4ZQU - chains A and B; structure by X-ray diffraction, 2.09 A resolution.

# Chain A
Name: CdiA-CT toxin, Conserved domain protein
Source organism: Yersinia pseudotuberculosis serotype O:3 (strain YPIII)
UniProt: A7FE33 (A7FE33_YERP3); residues 174-297 here correspond to UniProt positions 97-220 (UniProt number = residue number - 77)
Sequence (124 residues; row label = number of the first residue in the row):
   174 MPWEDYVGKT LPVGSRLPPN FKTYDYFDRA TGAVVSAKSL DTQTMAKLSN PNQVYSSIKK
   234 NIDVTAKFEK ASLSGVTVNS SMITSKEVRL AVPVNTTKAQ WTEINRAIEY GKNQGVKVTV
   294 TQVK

# Chain B
Name: CdiI toxin
Source organism: Salmonella enterica subsp. enterica serovar Rubislaw str. ATCC 10717
Sequence (185 residues; row label = number of the first residue in the row):
     1 MNDIVKSAWA SVKMNTDFIC VDTYSGYRSN QLDPLGVQHL SSPDVSDLDL GEMVKDALSH
    61 SRFVLPAPRT DIWIHPEVTF DLDLYDSRRT VERYDEWVKK LMVHYGYKTK RALFKDMKSC
   121 DICCNHDAIT ISPTRHEKLE VWGGTGLKGS DNVILSVDSS PTEIGAGLRL ALSRCKGLEH
   181 HHHHH
Disordered / not traced: 1-2, 177-185

# How chain A and chain B interact
Pairs across the interface (62; chain A residue first):
  Pro185(A) - Arg69(B)
  Val186(A) - Pro66(B)
  Val186(A) - Ala67(B)  hydrophobic
  Val186(A) - Leu82(B)  hydrophobic
  Gly187(A) - Pro66(B)
  Gly187(A) - Tyr85(B)
  Arg189(A) - Ser87(B)
  Pro191(A) - Val91(B)  hydrophobic
  Pro192(A) - Val91(B)
  Lys195(A) - Glu137(B)  salt bridge
  Phe200(A) - Ser29(B)
  Asp201(A) - Arg69(B)  salt bridge
  Arg202(A) - Tyr27(B)
  Arg202(A) - Arg28(B)
  Arg202(A) - Ser29(B)  hydrogen bond
  Arg202(A) - Gln31(B)
  Arg202(A) - Leu65(B)
  Arg202(A) - Pro66(B)
  Arg202(A) - Tyr85(B)
  Ala203(A) - Tyr27(B)
  Ala203(A) - Arg28(B)  hydrogen bond (backbone-side chain)
  Ala203(A) - Leu65(B)
  Ala203(A) - Arg69(B)
  Ala203(A) - Ile72(B)  hydrophobic
  Thr204(A) - Arg28(B)  hydrogen bond (backbone-side chain)
  Thr204(A) - Arg69(B)
  Thr204(A) - Ile72(B)
  Gly205(A) - Arg28(B)
  Glu242(A) - Gly144(B)
  Glu242(A) - Thr145(B)
  Glu242(A) - Gly146(B)
  Glu242(A) - Leu147(B)
  Lys243(A) - Asp121(B)  salt bridge
  Lys243(A) - Ser132(B)  hydrogen bond
  Lys243(A) - Pro133(B)  hydrogen bond (side chain-backbone)
  Lys243(A) - Thr134(B)
  Lys243(A) - Gly143(B)
  Lys243(A) - Gly144(B)  hydrogen bond (backbone-backbone)
  Ala244(A) - Trp142(B)
  Ser245(A) - Glu140(B)
  Ser245(A) - Val141(B)
  Ser245(A) - Trp142(B)  hydrogen bond (backbone-backbone)
  Leu246(A) - Glu140(B)
  Leu246(A) - Val141(B)  hydrophobic
  Ser247(A) - Thr90(B)
  Ser247(A) - Tyr94(B)
  Gly248(A) - Tyr24(B)  hydrogen bond (backbone-side chain)
  Gly248(A) - Gln31(B)
  Gly248(A) - Leu32(B)  hydrogen bond (backbone-backbone)
  Gly248(A) - Tyr94(B)
  Val249(A) - Asn30(B)
  Val249(A) - Gln31(B)
  Val249(A) - Thr90(B)
  Thr250(A) - Tyr24(B)
  Thr250(A) - Ser29(B)
  Thr250(A) - Asn30(B)  hydrogen bond (backbone-backbone)
  Thr250(A) - Asp121(B)
  Val251(A) - Ser29(B)
  Met255(A) - Arg28(B)  hydrogen bond (backbone-side chain)
  Met255(A) - Ser29(B)
  Met255(A) - Asn30(B)
  Thr257(A) - Arg28(B)
Also at the interface, not in a pair above, chain B (32 interface residues in all): Ser11
Interface features reported in the paper:
  - residue pairs: Lys195(A)-Glu137(B) (salt bridge), Asp201(A)-Arg69(B) (salt bridge)
  - interface residues, chain A: Ala203(A), Thr204(A), Glu242(A), Lys243(A)
  - interface residues, chain B: Tyr94(B), Val141(B)

# Overview
The interface between chain A and chain B involves 25 residues on one side and 32 on the other, with 11
hydrogen bonds and 3 salt bridges. Polar pairs include Lys195(A)-Glu137(B), Asp201(A)-Arg69(B) and
Lys243(A)-Asp121(B). The paper describes salt bridges between Lys195(A) and Glu137(B) and Asp201(A) and
Arg69(B). The paper reports interface residues Ala203(A), Thr204(A) and Tyr94(B) among others.
Here chain A is CdiA-CT toxin, Conserved domain protein (Yersinia pseudotuberculosis serotype O:3 (strain
YPIII)) and chain B is CdiI toxin (Salmonella enterica subsp. enterica serovar Rubislaw str. ATCC 10717).
Entry 4ZQU (CdiA-CT/CdiI toxin and immunity complex from Yersinia pseudotuberculosis) was determined by X-ray
diffraction, deposited together with 4ZQV and 4ZQW.
